Entry 3VMI (X-ray diffraction, 2.00 A resolution); this record covers chains A and D of the 6 polymer chains in the assembly.

Chain A:
Molecule: Terminal oxygenase component of carbazole
Notes: EC 1.14.12.22
UniProt: Q84II6 (Q84II6_9BURK); residues 1-384 here = UniProt positions 1-384
Amino-acid sequence (392 residues; each row starts with the number of its first residue):
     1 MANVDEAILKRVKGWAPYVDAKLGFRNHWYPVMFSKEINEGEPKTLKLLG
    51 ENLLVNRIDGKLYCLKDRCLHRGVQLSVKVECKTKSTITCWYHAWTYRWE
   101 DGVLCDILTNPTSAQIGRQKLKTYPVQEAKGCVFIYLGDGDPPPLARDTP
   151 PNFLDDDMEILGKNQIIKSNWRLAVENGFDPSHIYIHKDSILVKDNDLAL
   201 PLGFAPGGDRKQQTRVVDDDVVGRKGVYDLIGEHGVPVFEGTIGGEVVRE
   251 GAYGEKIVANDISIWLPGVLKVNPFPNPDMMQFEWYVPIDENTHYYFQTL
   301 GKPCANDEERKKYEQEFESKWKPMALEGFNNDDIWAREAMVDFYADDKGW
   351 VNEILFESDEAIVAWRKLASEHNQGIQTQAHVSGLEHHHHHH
Disordered / not traced: 390-392
Sequence notes: expression tag (385-392)
Metal / ion sites: 2Fe-2S cluster Fe: Cys-69, His-71, Cys-90, His-93; Fe2+: His-183, His-187, Asp-333 (together with oxygen molecule)
Residues lining bound ligands:
  - 2Fe-2S cluster (FES): Cys-69, His-71, Arg-72, Val-74, Cys-90, Tyr-92, His-93, Ala-94, Trp-95
  - oxygen molecule (OXY): His-183, His-187, Phe-329, Asn-330, Asp-333
What the authors report for this chain:
  - catalytic residues: Glu-284, Tyr-296, Arg-337 (proposed by the authors, not directly observed)

Chain D:
Molecule: Ferredoxin component of carbazole
From: Pseudomonas resinovorans
Notes: EC 1.14.12.22
UniProt: Q8GI16 (Q8GI16_PSERE); residue numbers follow UniProt; this construct covers 1-107
Amino-acid sequence (115 residues; row label = number of the first residue in the row):
     1 MNQIWLKVCAASDMQPGTIRRVNRVGAAPLAVYRVGDQFYATEDTCTHGI
    51 ASLSEGTLDGDVIECPFHGGAFNVCTGMPASSPCTVPLGVFEVEVKEGEV
   101 YVAGEKKLEHHHHHH
Disordered / not traced: 1-3, 108-115
Sequence notes: expression tag (108-115)
Swiss-Prot annotation at these positions:
  - binding site ([2Fe-2S] cluster): Cys-46, His-48, Cys-65, His-68
Metal / ion sites: 2Fe-2S cluster Fe: Cys-46, His-48, Cys-65, His-68
Residues lining bound ligands: 2Fe-2S cluster (FES): Cys-46, His-48, Gly-49, Ile-50, Ala-51, Cys-65, Phe-67, His-68, Gly-69, Gly-70, Pro-83, Cys-84

How chain A and chain D interact:
Contacting residue pairs - 28 pairs, chain A then chain D:
  Arg-11(A) with Pro-66(D); Phe-67(D); His-68(D), hydrogen bond (side chain-backbone); Gly-69(D), hydrogen bond (backbone-backbone); Gly-70(D); Ser-82(D), hydrogen bond (side chain-backbone); Pro-83(D)
  Val-12(A) with Phe-67(D)
  Lys-13(A) with Glu-64(D), salt bridge; Pro-66(D), hydrogen bond (backbone-backbone)
  Gly-14(A) with Pro-66(D), hydrogen bond (backbone-backbone)
  Trp-15(A) with Phe-67(D), hydrophobic
  Arg-210(A) with Arg-21(D); Glu-55(D), salt bridge
  Trp-350(A) with His-68(D)
  Val-351(A) with His-48(D); His-68(D); Pro-83(D)
  Asn-352(A) with His-48(D), hydrogen bond (backbone-side chain); Pro-83(D)
  Glu-353(A) with His-48(D), hydrogen bond (backbone-side chain); His-68(D), salt bridge
  Ile-354(A) with His-48(D)
  Leu-355(A) with Gly-49(D)
  Phe-356(A) with Ile-50(D)
  Glu-357(A) with Ile-50(D)
  Glu-360(A) with Ile-50(D)
  Val-363(A) with Phe-67(D), hydrophobic
Other interface residues (no listed pair), chain A (18 interface residues in all): Asp-359, Lys-367
Other interface residues (no listed pair), chain D (14 interface residues in all): Ser-52

Summary:
18 residues of chain A face 14 of chain D across their interface, with 7 hydrogen bonds and 3 salt bridges.
Polar contacts include Lys-13(A)/Glu-64(D), Arg-210(A)/Glu-55(D) and Glu-353(A)/His-68(D). Chain A binds
2Fe-2S cluster and oxygen molecule. Ligands of chain D: 2Fe-2S cluster. From the paper: catalytic residues
Glu-284(A), Tyr-296(A) and Arg-337(A).
Here chain A is Terminal oxygenase component of carbazole and chain D is Ferredoxin component of carbazole
(Pseudomonas resinovorans). Entry 3VMI (Carbazole- and oxygen-bound complex between oxygenase and ferredoxin
in carbazole 1,9a-dioxygenase) was determined by X-ray diffraction, deposited together with 3VMG and 3VMH.
